PDB entry 4UMA | X-ray diffraction, 1.76 A resolution | chains B and D of the 4 polymer chains in the assembly

# Chain B (and D)
Molecule: Phospho-2-dehydro-3-deoxyheptonate aldolase
Source organism: Neisseria meningitidis
Notes: EC 2.5.1.54; chain D of this document is another copy of the same molecule, construct and numbering; everything in this record applies to it too
UniProtKB: Q9K169 (Q9K169_NEIMB); residues 1-351 here = UniProt positions 1-351
Sequence (351 residues; each row starts with the number of its first residue):
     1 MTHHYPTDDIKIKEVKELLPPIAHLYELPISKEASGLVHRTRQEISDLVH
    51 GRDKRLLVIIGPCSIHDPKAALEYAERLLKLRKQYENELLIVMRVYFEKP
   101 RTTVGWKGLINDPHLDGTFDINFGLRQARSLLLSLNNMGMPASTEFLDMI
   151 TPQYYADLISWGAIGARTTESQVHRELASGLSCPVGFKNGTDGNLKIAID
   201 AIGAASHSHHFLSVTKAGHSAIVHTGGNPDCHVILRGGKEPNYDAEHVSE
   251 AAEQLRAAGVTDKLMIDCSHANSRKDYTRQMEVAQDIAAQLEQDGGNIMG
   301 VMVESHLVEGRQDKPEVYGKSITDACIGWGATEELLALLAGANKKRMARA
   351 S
Disordered / not traced: 1-16, 350-351 (chain D: 1-15, 350-351)

# Interface between chain B and chain D
Pairs across the interface (21):
  Glu-17(B) / Ile-22(D)
  Glu-17(B) / Ala-217(D)
  Leu-18(B) / Ile-22(D)
  Leu-19(B) / Ile-22(D)
  Leu-19(B) / Tyr-26(D)  hydrophobic
  Ile-22(B) / Glu-17(D)
  Ile-22(B) / Leu-18(D)
  Ile-22(B) / Leu-19(D)
  Ala-23(B) / Leu-19(D)
  Ala-23(B) / Ala-23(D)  hydrophobic
  Tyr-26(B) / Leu-19(D)  hydrophobic
  Tyr-26(B) / Asn-122(D)
  Tyr-26(B) / Phe-123(D)
  Tyr-26(B) / Arg-126(D)
  Glu-27(B) / Glu-27(D)
  Glu-27(B) / Arg-126(D)  salt bridge
  Asn-122(B) / Tyr-26(D)
  Phe-123(B) / Tyr-26(D)
  Arg-126(B) / Glu-27(D)  salt bridge
  Ala-217(B) / Glu-17(D)
  His-219(B) / His-219(D)  hydrogen bond
Interface residues without a listed pair, chain B (14 interface residues in all): Pro-20, Lys-216
Interface residues without a listed pair, chain D (14 interface residues in all): Pro-20, Lys-216

# In short
Chain B and chain D each contribute 14 residues to their interface; the contacts include 1 hydrogen bond and 2
salt bridges. Among the polar pairs are Glu-27(B)/Arg-126(D) and His-219(B)/His-219(D).
Both chains are Phospho-2-dehydro-3-deoxyheptonate aldolase (Neisseria meningitidis). Entry 4UMA (Structural
analysis of substrate-mimicking inhibitors in complex with Neisseria meningitidis 3 deoxy D arabino
heptulosonate 7 ...) was determined by X-ray diffraction (same publication as 4UMB and 4UMC).
